Entry 7DBH (electron microscopy, 3.60 A resolution); this record covers chains H and J of the 10 polymer chains in the assembly.

Chain H:
Protein: Histone H2B type 3-A
Source organism: Mus musculus
Reference sequence: Q9D2U9 (H2B3A_MOUSE); residues 0-125 here correspond to UniProt positions 1-126 (UniProt number = residue number + 1)
Sequence (129 residues; each row starts with the number of its first residue; numbers below 1 keep their minus sign (Gly-3 is residue -3)):
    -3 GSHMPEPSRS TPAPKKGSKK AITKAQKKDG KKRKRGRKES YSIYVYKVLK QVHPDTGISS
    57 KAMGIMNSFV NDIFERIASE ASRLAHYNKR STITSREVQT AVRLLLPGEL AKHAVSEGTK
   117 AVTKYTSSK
Unresolved in the structure: -3 to 31, 125
Differences from the reference sequence: expression tag (-3 to -1)
UniProt features mapped onto this chain:
  - modified residue: Pro1 (N-acetylproline), Glu2 (ADP-ribosyl glutamic acid), Ser6 (ADP-ribosylserine), Lys11 (N6-(beta-hydroxybutyryl)lysine), Lys12 (N6-(2-hydroxyisobutyryl)lysine), Ser14 (Phosphoserine), Lys15 (N6-acetyllysine), Lys16 (N6-acetyllysine), Lys20 (N6-(2-hydroxyisobutyryl)lysine), Lys23 (N6-(2-hydroxyisobutyryl)lysine), Lys24 (N6-(2-hydroxyisobutyryl)lysine), Lys34 (N6-(2-hydroxyisobutyryl)lysine), Glu35 (PolyADP-ribosyl glutamic acid), Ser36 (Phosphoserine), Lys43 (N6-(2-hydroxyisobutyryl)lysine), Lys46 (N6-(2-hydroxyisobutyryl)lysine), Lys57 (N6,N6-dimethyllysine), Arg79 (Dimethylated arginine), Lys85 (N6,N6,N6-trimethyllysine), Arg86 (Omega-N-methylarginine) and 5 more in UniProt
  - glycosylation: Ser112 (O-linked (GlcNAc) serine)
  - cross-link (Glycyl lysine isopeptide (Lys-Gly)): Lys20 (interchain with G-Cter in SUMO2), Lys34 (interchain with G-Cter in ubiquitin), Lys120 (interchain with G-Cter in ubiquitin)

Chain J:
Molecule: 145-nt DNA strand
Source organism: Mus musculus
Sequence (145 nucleotides; numbered -72 to 72; the number before each row is that of its first residue; numbers below 1 keep their minus sign (DA-72 is residue -72)):
   -72 ATCGATGTAT ATATCTGACA CGTGCCTGGA GACTAGGGAG TAATCCCCTT GGCGGTTAAA
   -12 ACGCGGGGGA CAGCGCGTAC GTGCGTTTAA GCGGTGCTAG AGCTGTCTAC GACCAATTGA
    48 GCGGCCTCGG CACCGGGATT CTGAT
Unresolved in the structure: -72 to -62, 65-72

Interface between chain H and chain J:
Contacting residue pairs (10; chain H residue first):
  Arg33(H) - DT-46(J)  salt bridge to the phosphate
  Tyr42(H) - DA-53(J)  hydrogen bond to the phosphate
  Lys46(H) - DA-53(J)  salt bridge to the phosphate
  Gly53(H) - DA-53(J)  phosphate contact
  Ile54(H) - DC-54(J)  phosphate contact
  Ser55(H) - DC-54(J)  phosphate contact
  Arg86(H) - DA-34(J)  sugar contact
  Arg86(H) - DG-33(J)  salt bridge to the phosphate
  Ser87(H) - DA-34(J)  hydrogen bond to the phosphate
  Thr88(H) - DA-34(J)  hydrogen bond to the phosphate
Also at the interface, not in a pair above, chain H (10 interface residues in all): Ser56
Also at the interface, not in a pair above, chain J (6 interface residues in all): DG-45

Overview:
Chain H and chain J form an interface of 10 and 6 residues respectively, with 3 hydrogen bonds and 3 salt
bridges. Polar pairs include Tyr42(H)-DA-53(J), Ser87(H)-DA-34(J) and Thr88(H)-DA-34(J).
Here chain H is Histone H2B type 3-A and chain J is a 145-nt DNA strand, both from Mus musculus. Entry 7DBH
(The mouse nucleosome structure containing H3mm18) was determined by electron microscopy (same publication as
7VBM).
